Entry 6BJM (X-ray diffraction, 1.45 A resolution); this record covers chain A.

[Chain A]
Molecule: ABO blood group (Transferase A, alpha 1-3-N-acetylgalactosaminyltransferase transferase B, alpha 1-3-galactosyltransferase)
Organism: Homo sapiens
Reference sequence: D3HIC2 (D3HIC2_HUMAN); residues 64-345 here correspond to UniProt positions 54-335 (UniProt number = residue number - 10)
Amino-acid sequence (284 residues; each row starts with the number of its first residue):
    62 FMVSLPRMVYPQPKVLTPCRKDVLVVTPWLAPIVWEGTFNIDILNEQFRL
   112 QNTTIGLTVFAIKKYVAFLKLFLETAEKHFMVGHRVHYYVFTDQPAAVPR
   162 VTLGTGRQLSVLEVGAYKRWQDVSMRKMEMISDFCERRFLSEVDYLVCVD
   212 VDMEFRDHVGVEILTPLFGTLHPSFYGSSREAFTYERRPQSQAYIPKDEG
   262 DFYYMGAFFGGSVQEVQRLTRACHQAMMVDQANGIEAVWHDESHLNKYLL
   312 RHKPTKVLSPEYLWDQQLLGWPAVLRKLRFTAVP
Not modelled in the structure: 177-183
Differences from the reference sequence: expression tag (62-63); engineered mutation K188 (Arg178 in D3HIC2)
What the authors report for this chain:
  - mutagenesis - R188K, D302E: decreased catalytic activity
  - mutagenesis - R188K: decreased binding to UDP-Gal
  - contacts within the chain: K188-D211 (salt bridge), K188-D302
  - catalytic residues: D302

[Summary]
From the paper: the catalytic residue D302; R188K and D302E reduce catalytic activity.
Chain A is ABO blood group (Transferase A, alpha 1-3-N-acetylgalactosaminyltransferase transferase B, alpha
1-3-galactosyltransferase) (Homo sapiens); the structure, Human ABO(H) blood group glycosyltransferase GTB
R188K mutant, was determined by X-ray diffraction (same publication as 6BJI, 6BJJ, 6BJK and 6BJL).
